PDB entry 9K25 | electron microscopy, 3.31 A resolution | chains A and B of the 5 polymer chains in the assembly

# Chain A
Protein: Guanine nucleotide-binding protein G(s) subunit alpha isoforms short
From: Homo sapiens
Notes: EC 3.6.5.-
Sequence (243 residues; numbered 11 to 394; 141 numbers in that range are skipped by the numbering (no residue carries them; nothing is unmodelled there); the number before each row is that of its first residue):
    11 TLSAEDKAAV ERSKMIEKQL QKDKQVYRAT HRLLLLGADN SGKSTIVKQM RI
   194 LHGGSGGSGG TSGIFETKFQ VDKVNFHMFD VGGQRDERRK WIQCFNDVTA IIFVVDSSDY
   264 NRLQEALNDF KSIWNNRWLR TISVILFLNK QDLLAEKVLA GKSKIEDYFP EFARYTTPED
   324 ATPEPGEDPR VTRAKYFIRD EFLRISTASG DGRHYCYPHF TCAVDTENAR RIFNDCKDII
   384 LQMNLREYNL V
Not modelled in the structure: 11, 194-206, 304-310, 322-331

# Chain B
Protein: Guanine nucleotide-binding protein G(I)/G(S)/G(T) subunit beta-1
From: Homo sapiens
Reference sequence: P62873 (GBB1_HUMAN); residue numbers follow UniProt; this construct covers 2-340
Sequence (358 residues; each row starts with the number of its first residue; numbers below 1 keep their minus sign (Met-17 is residue -17)):
   -17 MHHHHHHLEV LFQGPGSSGS ELDQLRQEAE QLKNQIRDAR KACADATLSQ ITNNIDPVGR
    43 IQMRTRRTLR GHLAKIYAMH WGTDSRLLVS ASQDGKLIIW DSYTTNKVHA IPLRSSWVMT
   103 CAYAPSGNYV ACGGLDNICS IYNLKTREGN VRVSRELAGH TGYLSCCRFL DDNQIVTSSG
   163 DTTCALWDIE TGQQTTTFTG HTGDVMSLSL APDTRLFVSG ACDASAKLWD VREGMCRQTF
   223 TGHESDINAI CFFPNGNAFA TGSDDATCRL FDLRADQELM TYSHDNIICG ITSVSFSKSG
   283 RLLLAGYDDF NCNVWDALKA DRAGVLAGHD NRVSCLGVTD DGMAVATGSW DSFLKIWN
Not modelled in the structure: -17 to 13, 129-132
Differences from the reference sequence: initiating methionine (-17); expression tag (-16 to 1)
Swiss-Prot annotation at these positions:
  - modified residue: Ser2 (N-acetylserine), His266 (Phosphohistidine)

# Interface between chain A and chain B
Pairs across the interface (37):
  Arg22(A) with Val90(B), hydrogen bond (side chain-backbone)
  Ser23(A) with Lys89(B)
  Ile26(A) with Lys89(B); Ala92(B), hydrophobic
  Leu30(A) with Gly53(B); Leu55(B), hydrophobic; Lys78(B); Ala92(B), hydrophobic
  Asp33(A) with Leu55(B)
  Lys34(A) with Leu55(B)
  Tyr37(A) with Leu55(B), hydrophobic
  Ile207(A) with Trp99(B)
  Phe222(A) with Trp99(B), hydrophobic
  Gly226(A) with Thr143(B)
  Gln227(A) with Leu117(B); Asn119(B), hydrogen bond; Tyr145(B)
  Arg228(A) with Gly162(B), hydrogen bond (side chain-backbone); Asp163(B); Thr164(B)
  Arg232(A) with Cys204(B), hydrogen bond
  Lys233(A) with Tyr145(B); Met188(B); Asn230(B); Asp246(B), salt bridge
  Trp234(A) with Leu117(B), hydrophobic; Tyr145(B), hydrophobic
  Cys237(A) with Tyr59(B), hydrogen bond (backbone-side chain); Gln75(B); Trp99(B); Met101(B), hydrophobic
  Phe238(A) with Trp99(B), hydrophobic; Leu117(B), hydrophobic
  Asn239(A) with Lys57(B), hydrogen bond; Trp332(B)
  Asp240(A) with Gln75(B)
  Trp281(A) with Arg314(B)
Other interface residues (no listed pair), chain A (24 interface residues in all): Ala19, Val224, Gln236, Val241
Other interface residues (no listed pair), chain B (32 interface residues in all): Ala56, Asp76, Asn88, His91, Asp118, Gly144, Thr184, Asp228

# Summary
Chain A and chain B form an interface of 24 and 32 residues respectively, with 6 hydrogen bonds and 1 salt
bridge. Polar contacts include Lys233(A)-Asp246(B), Arg22(A)-Val90(B) and Gln227(A)-Asn119(B).
Here chain A is Guanine nucleotide-binding protein G(s) subunit alpha isoforms short and chain B is Guanine
nucleotide-binding protein G(I)/G(S)/G(T) subunit beta-1, both from Homo sapiens. Entry 9K25 (Cryo-EM
structure of apo-P2Y purinoceptor 2-miniGq-Nb35 complex) was determined by electron microscopy, deposited
together with 9K0K, 9K0X and 9K20.
